Entry 3REH (X-ray diffraction, 2.50 A resolution); this record covers chains C and J of the 10 polymer chains in the assembly.

[Chain C]
Molecule: Histone H2A type 1
Source organism: Xenopus laevis
Reference sequence: P06897 (H2A1_XENLA); residues 1-129 here correspond to UniProt positions 2-130 (UniProt number = residue number + 1)
Sequence (129 residues; each row starts with the number of its first residue):
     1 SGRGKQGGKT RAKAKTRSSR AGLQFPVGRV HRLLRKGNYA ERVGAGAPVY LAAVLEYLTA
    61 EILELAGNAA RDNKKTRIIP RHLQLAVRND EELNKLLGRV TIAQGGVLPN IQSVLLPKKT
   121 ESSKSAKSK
Disordered / not traced: 1-13, 120-129
Sequence notes: variant Arg99 (Gly100 in P06897), Ser123 (Ala124 in P06897)
Swiss-Prot annotation at these positions:
  - modified residue: Ser1 (N-acetylserine), Lys5 (N6-(2-hydroxyisobutyryl)lysine), Lys9 (N6-(2-hydroxyisobutyryl)lysine), Lys36 (N6-(2-hydroxyisobutyryl)lysine), Lys74 (N6-(2-hydroxyisobutyryl)lysine), Lys75 (N6-(2-hydroxyisobutyryl)lysine), Lys95 (N6-(2-hydroxyisobutyryl)lysine), Gln104 (N5-methylglutamine), Lys118 (N6-(2-hydroxyisobutyryl)lysine)
  - cross-link (Glycyl lysine isopeptide (Lys-Gly)): Lys13 (interchain with G-Cter in ubiquitin), Lys15 (interchain with G-Cter in ubiquitin), Lys119 (interchain with G-Cter in ubiquitin)

[Chain J]
Molecule: 145-nt DNA strand
Sequence (145 nucleotides; numbered -72 to 72; the number before each row is that of its first residue; numbers below 1 keep their minus sign (DA-72 is residue -72)):
   -72 ATCAATATCC ACCTGCAGAT ACTACCAAAA GTGTATTTGG AAACTGCTCC ATCAAAAGGC
   -12 ATGTTCAGCT GATTCAGCTG AACATGCCTT TTGATGGAGC AGTTTCCAAA TACACTTTTG
    48 GTAGTATCTG CAGGTGGATA TTGAT
Ion coordination: Mn2+ site 1: DG-34, DG-33; Mn2+ site 2 near DG4 (its only coordinating residue here); Mn2+ site 3 near DG26 (its only coordinating residue here); Mn2+ site 4 near DG47 (its only coordinating residue here); Mn2+ site 5 near DG60 (its only coordinating residue here)

[Interface between chain C and chain J]
Residue-residue contacts - 15 pairs, chain C then chain J:
  Arg29(C) - DG47(J)  hydrogen bond to the phosphate
  Arg29(C) - DG48(J)  salt bridge to the phosphate
  Arg35(C) - DT38(J)  salt bridge to the phosphate
  Arg42(C) - DA37(J)  sugar contact
  Arg42(C) - DT38(J)  phosphate contact
  Val43(C) - DA37(J)  phosphate contact
  Val43(C) - DT38(J)  hydrogen bond to the phosphate
  Gly44(C) - DA37(J)  phosphate contact
  Ala45(C) - DA37(J)  hydrogen bond to the phosphate
  Lys75(C) - DC58(J)  phosphate contact
  Lys75(C) - DA59(J)  phosphate contact
  Thr76(C) - DG57(J)  sugar contact
  Thr76(C) - DC58(J)  hydrogen bond to the phosphate
  Arg77(C) - DG57(J)  hydrogen bond to the sugar
  Arg77(C) - DC58(J)  hydrogen bond to the phosphate
Interface residues without a listed pair, chain C (11 interface residues in all): Glu41, Lys74

[Overview]
11 residues of chain C and 7 residues of chain J are in contact, with 6 hydrogen bonds and 2 salt bridges.
Polar contacts include Arg77(C)-DG57(J), Arg29(C)-DG47(J) and Val43(C)-DT38(J). The Mn2+ site 1 is built by
DG-34(J) and DG-33(J).
Chain C is Histone H2A type 1 (Xenopus laevis) and chain J is a 145-nt DNA strand; the structure, 2.5 Angstrom
Crystal Structure of the Nucleosome Core Particle Assembled with a 145 bp Alpha-Satellite DNA ..., was
determined by X-ray diffraction together with 3REI, 3REJ, 3REK and 3REL from the same study.
